4A3I - chains A and I of the 14 polymer chains in the assembly; structure by X-ray diffraction, 3.80 A resolution.

Chain A:
Name: DNA-directed RNA polymerase II subunit RPB1
Organism: Saccharomyces cerevisiae
Notes: EC 2.7.7.6
UniProt: P04050 (RPB1_YEAST); residues 1-1732 here = UniProt positions 1-1732
Sequence (1732 residues; row label = number of the first residue in the row):
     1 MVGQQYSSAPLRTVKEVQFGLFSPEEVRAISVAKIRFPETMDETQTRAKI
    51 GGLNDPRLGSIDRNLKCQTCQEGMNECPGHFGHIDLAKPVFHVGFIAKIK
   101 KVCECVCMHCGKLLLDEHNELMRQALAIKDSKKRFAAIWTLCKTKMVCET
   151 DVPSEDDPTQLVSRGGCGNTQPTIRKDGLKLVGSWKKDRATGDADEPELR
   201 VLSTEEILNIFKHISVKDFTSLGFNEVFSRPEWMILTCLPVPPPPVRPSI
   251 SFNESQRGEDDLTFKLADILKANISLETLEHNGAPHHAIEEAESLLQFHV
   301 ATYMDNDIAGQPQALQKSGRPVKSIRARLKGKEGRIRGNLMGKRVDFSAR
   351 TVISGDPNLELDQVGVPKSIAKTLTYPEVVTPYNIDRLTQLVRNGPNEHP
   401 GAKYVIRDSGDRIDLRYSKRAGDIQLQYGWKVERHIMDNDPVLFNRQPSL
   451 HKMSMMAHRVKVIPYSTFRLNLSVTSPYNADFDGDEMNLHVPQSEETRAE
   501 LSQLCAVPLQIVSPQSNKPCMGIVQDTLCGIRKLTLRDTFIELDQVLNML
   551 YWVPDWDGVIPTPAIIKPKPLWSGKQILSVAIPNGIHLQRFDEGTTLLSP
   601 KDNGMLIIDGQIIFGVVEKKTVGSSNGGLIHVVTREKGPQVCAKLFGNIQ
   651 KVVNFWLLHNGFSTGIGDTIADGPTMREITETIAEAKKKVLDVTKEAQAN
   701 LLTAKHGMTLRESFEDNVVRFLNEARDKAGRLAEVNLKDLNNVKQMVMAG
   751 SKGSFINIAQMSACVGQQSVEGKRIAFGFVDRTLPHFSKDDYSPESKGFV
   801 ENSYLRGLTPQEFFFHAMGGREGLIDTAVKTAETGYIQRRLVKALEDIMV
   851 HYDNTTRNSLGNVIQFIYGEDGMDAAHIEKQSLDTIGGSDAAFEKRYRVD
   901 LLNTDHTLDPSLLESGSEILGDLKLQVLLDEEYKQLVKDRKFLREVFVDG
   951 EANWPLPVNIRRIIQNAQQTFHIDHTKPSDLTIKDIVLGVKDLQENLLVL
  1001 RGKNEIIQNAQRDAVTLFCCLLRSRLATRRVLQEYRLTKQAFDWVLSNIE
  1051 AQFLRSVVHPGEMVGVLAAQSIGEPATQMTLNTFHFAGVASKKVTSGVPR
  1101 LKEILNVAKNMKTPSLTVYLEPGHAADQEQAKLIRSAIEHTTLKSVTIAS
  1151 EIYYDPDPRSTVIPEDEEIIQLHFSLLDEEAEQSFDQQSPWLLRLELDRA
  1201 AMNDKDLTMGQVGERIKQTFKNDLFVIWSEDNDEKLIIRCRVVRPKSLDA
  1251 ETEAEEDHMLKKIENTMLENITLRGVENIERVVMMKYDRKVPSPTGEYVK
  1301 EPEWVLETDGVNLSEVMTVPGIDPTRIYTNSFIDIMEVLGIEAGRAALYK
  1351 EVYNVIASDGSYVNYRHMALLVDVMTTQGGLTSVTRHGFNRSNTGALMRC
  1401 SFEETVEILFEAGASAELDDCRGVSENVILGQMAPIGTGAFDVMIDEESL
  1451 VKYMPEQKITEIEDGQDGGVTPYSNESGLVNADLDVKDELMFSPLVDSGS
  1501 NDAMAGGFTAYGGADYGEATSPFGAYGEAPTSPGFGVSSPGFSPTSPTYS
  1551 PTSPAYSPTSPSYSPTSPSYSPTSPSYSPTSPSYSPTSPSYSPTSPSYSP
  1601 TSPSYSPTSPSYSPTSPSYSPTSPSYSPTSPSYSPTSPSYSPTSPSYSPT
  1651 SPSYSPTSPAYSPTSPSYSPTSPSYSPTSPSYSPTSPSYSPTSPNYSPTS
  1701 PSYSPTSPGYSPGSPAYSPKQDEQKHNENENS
Unresolved in the structure: 1-2, 1081-1091, 1177-1186, 1244-1253, 1456-1732
Bound ions: Zn2+ site 1: Cys-67, Cys-70, Cys-77, His-80; Zn2+ site 2: Cys-107, Cys-110, Cys-148, Cys-167; Mg2+: Asp-481, Asp-483, Asp-485
Swiss-Prot annotation at these positions:
  - region: Pro-248 to Asp-260 (Lid loop), Asn-306 to Lys-323 (Rudder loop), Pro-810 to Glu-822 (Bridging helix)
  - binding site (Zn(2+)): Cys-67, Cys-70, Cys-77, His-80, Cys-107, Cys-110, Cys-148, Cys-167
  - binding site (Mg(2+)): Asp-481, Asp-483, Asp-485
  - modified residue: Thr-1471 (Phosphothreonine)
  - cross-link (Glycyl lysine isopeptide (Lys-Gly)): Lys-695 (interchain with G-Cter in ubiquitin), Lys-1246 (interchain with G-Cter in ubiquitin), Lys-1350 (interchain with G-Cter in ubiquitin)
  - natural variant: Ser-1653 to Pro-1659 (deletion: In strain: A364A)
  - mutagenesis: Lys-1246 (K1246R: Impairs ubiquitination during transcription stress)
From the paper describing this entry:
  - mutagenesis - Q1078N, Q1078S: abolished growth (citing earlier work)

Chain I:
Name: DNA-directed RNA polymerase II subunit RPB9
Organism: Saccharomyces cerevisiae
UniProt: P27999 (RPB9_YEAST); numbering as in UniProt (aligned over 1-122)
Sequence (122 residues; row label = number of the first residue in the row):
     1 MTTFRFCRDCNNMLYPREDKENNRLLFECRTCSYVEEAGSPLVYRHELIT
    51 NIGETAGVVQDIGSDPTLPRSDRECPKCHSRENVFFQSQQRRKDTSMVLF
   101 FVCLSCSHIFTSDQKNKRTQFS
Unresolved in the structure: 1, 121-122
Bound ions: Zn2+ site 1: Cys-7, Cys-10, Cys-29, Cys-32; Zn2+ site 2: Cys-75, Cys-78, Cys-103, Cys-106
Swiss-Prot annotation at these positions:
  - zinc finger: Cys-7 to Cys-32 (C4-type), Ser-71 to Thr-111 (TFIIS-type)
  - binding site (Zn(2+)): Cys-7, Cys-10, Cys-29, Cys-32, Cys-75, Cys-78, Cys-103, Cys-106
  - modified residue: Ser-40 (Phosphoserine)

Chain A / chain I interface:
Contacting residue pairs - 71 pairs, chain A then chain I:
  Ala-697(A) / Met-97(I)  hydrophobic
  Gln-698(A) / Met-97(I)
  Gln-698(A) / Val-98(I)
  Gln-698(A) / Leu-99(I)
  Gln-698(A) / Ser-112(I)  hydrogen bond (backbone-side chain)
  Ala-699(A) / Ser-112(I)
  Ala-699(A) / Gln-114(I)  hydrogen bond (backbone-backbone)
  Asn-700(A) / Ser-96(I)
  Asn-700(A) / Val-98(I)
  Asn-700(A) / Asp-113(I)  hydrogen bond
  Asn-700(A) / Lys-115(I)  hydrogen bond (backbone-side chain)
  Leu-701(A) / Gln-114(I)
  Thr-709(A) / Lys-93(I)
  Thr-709(A) / Asp-94(I)
  Leu-710(A) / Ser-96(I)
  Leu-710(A) / Met-97(I)
  Arg-711(A) / Gln-87(I)  hydrogen bond
  Arg-711(A) / Lys-93(I)
  Arg-711(A) / Thr-95(I)  hydrogen bond (side chain-backbone)
  Arg-711(A) / Ser-96(I)
  Arg-711(A) / Met-97(I)
  Phe-714(A) / Met-97(I)  hydrophobic
  Asp-781(A) / Gln-89(I)
  Asp-781(A) / Arg-91(I)  salt bridge
  Arg-782(A) / Thr-67(I)
  Ser-788(A) / Thr-67(I)
  Ser-788(A) / Pro-69(I)
  Lys-789(A) / Asp-65(I)  salt bridge
  Lys-789(A) / Thr-67(I)  hydrogen bond (backbone-backbone)
  Lys-789(A) / Pro-69(I)
  Asp-790(A) / Phe-86(I)
  Asp-790(A) / Gln-87(I)
  Tyr-792(A) / Gln-87(I)
  Lys-1144(A) / Leu-48(I)
  Thr-1147(A) / Leu-48(I)
  Thr-1147(A) / Ile-49(I)
  Ile-1148(A) / Glu-47(I)
  Ile-1148(A) / Leu-48(I)  hydrogen bond (backbone-backbone)
  Ile-1148(A) / Ile-49(I)  hydrogen bond (backbone-backbone)
  Ala-1149(A) / Arg-45(I)
  Ala-1149(A) / Glu-47(I)
  Ala-1149(A) / Leu-48(I)
  Ser-1150(A) / Arg-45(I)
  Ser-1150(A) / His-46(I)  hydrogen bond (backbone-backbone)
  Glu-1151(A) / Leu-42(I)
  Glu-1151(A) / Tyr-44(I)
  Glu-1151(A) / Arg-45(I)  salt bridge
  Ile-1152(A) / Pro-41(I)
  Ile-1152(A) / Leu-42(I)
  Ile-1152(A) / Val-43(I)  hydrogen bond (backbone-backbone)
  Ile-1152(A) / Tyr-44(I)  hydrogen bond (backbone-backbone)
  Tyr-1153(A) / Pro-41(I)
  Tyr-1153(A) / Leu-42(I)
  Tyr-1154(A) / Glu-18(I)
  Tyr-1154(A) / Asn-23(I)
  Tyr-1154(A) / Arg-24(I)
  Tyr-1154(A) / Leu-25(I)
  Tyr-1154(A) / Pro-41(I)  hydrogen bond (backbone-backbone)
  Pro-1156(A) / Asn-23(I)
  Val-1162(A) / Pro-41(I)  hydrophobic
  Pro-1190(A) / Glu-18(I)
  Trp-1191(A) / Glu-18(I)
  Trp-1191(A) / Leu-25(I)  hydrophobic
  Trp-1191(A) / Val-43(I)  hydrophobic
  Ala-1254(A) / Lys-20(I)
  Asp-1257(A) / Pro-16(I)
  Lys-1261(A) / Tyr-44(I)
  Glu-1264(A) / Tyr-44(I)  hydrogen bond
  Glu-1264(A) / His-46(I)  salt bridge
  Leu-1268(A) / His-46(I)
  Leu-1268(A) / Leu-48(I)  hydrophobic
Interface residues without a listed pair, chain A (36 interface residues in all): Leu-702, Val-780, Asp-1198
Interface residues without a listed pair, chain I (34 interface residues in all): Leu-68

Overview:
36 residues of chain A face 34 of chain I across their interface; the contacts include 14 hydrogen bonds and 4
salt bridges. Among the polar pairs are Asp-781(A)/Arg-91(I), Lys-789(A)/Asp-65(I) and Glu-1151(A)/Arg-45(I).
The paper reports that Q1078N and Q1078S of chain A abolish growth.
Here chain A is DNA-directed RNA polymerase II subunit RPB1 and chain I is DNA-directed RNA polymerase II
subunit RPB9, both from Saccharomyces cerevisiae. Entry 4A3I (RNA Polymerase II binary complex with DNA) was
determined by X-ray diffraction (same publication as 4A3B, 4A3C, 4A3D, 4A3E, 4A3F, 4A3G and 4 further
entries).
